PDB entry 4FHH | X-ray diffraction, 2.33 A resolution | chains A and B

[Chain A]
Molecule: Vitamin D3 receptor A
Organism: Danio rerio
Reference sequence: Q9PTN2 (VDRA_DANRE); numbering as in UniProt (aligned over 156-453)
Amino-acid sequence (300 residues; numbered 154 to 453; the number before each row is that of its first residue):
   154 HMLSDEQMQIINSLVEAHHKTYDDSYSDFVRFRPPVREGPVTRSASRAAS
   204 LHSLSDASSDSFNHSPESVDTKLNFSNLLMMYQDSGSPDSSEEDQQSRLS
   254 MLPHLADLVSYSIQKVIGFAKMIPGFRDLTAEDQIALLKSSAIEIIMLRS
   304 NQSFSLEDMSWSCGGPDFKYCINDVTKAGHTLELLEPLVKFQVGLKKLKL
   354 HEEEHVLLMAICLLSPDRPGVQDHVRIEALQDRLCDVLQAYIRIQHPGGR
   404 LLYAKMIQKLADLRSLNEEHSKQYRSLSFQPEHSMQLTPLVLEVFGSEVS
Not modelled in the structure: 191-250, 453
Differences from the reference sequence: expression tag (154-155)
Ligand contacts: 0U3 (N-hydroxy-2-{4-[3-(4-{[(2S)-2-hydroxy-3,3-dimethylbutyl]oxy}-3-methylphenyl)pentan-3-yl]-2-methylphenoxy}acetamide): Y175, L255, L258, A259, L261, V262, Y264, S265, K268, I299, M300, R302, S303, S306, W314, C316, Y323, V328, H333, L337, L338, L341, H423, Y427, L430, L440, V444, F448
Curated features (UniProtKB/Swiss-Prot):
  - region: K274 to K292 (Interaction with coactivator LXXLL motif)
  - motif: P442 to S450 (9aaTAD)
  - binding site (calcitriol): Y175, S265, R302, S306, H333, H423
Reported in the primary citation:
  - binding site for 0U3: Y175, Y264, S265, R302, H333, H423

[Chain B]
Molecule: Nuclear receptor coactivator 2
Reference sequence: Q15596 (NCOA2_HUMAN); residues 687-699 here correspond to UniProt positions 686-698 (UniProt number = residue number - 1)
Amino-acid sequence (13 residues; row label = number of the first residue in the row):
   687 KHKILHRLLQDSS
Not modelled in the structure: 697-699

[Interface between chain A and chain B]
Contacting residue pairs (21):
  I270(A) - L691(B)  hydrophobic
  I270(A) - L694(B)  hydrophobic
  I270(A) - L695(B)  hydrophobic
  K274(A) - L694(B)  hydrogen bond (side chain-backbone)
  K274(A) - L695(B)
  R280(A) - Q696(B)
  A284(A) - H692(B)
  Q287(A) - L695(B)
  I288(A) - H688(B)
  I288(A) - H692(B)
  I288(A) - L695(B)  hydrophobic
  K292(A) - H688(B)
  K292(A) - L691(B)
  E446(A) - H688(B)
  E446(A) - K689(B)  hydrogen bond (side chain-backbone)
  E446(A) - I690(B)  hydrogen bond (side chain-backbone)
  E446(A) - L691(B)  hydrogen bond (side chain-backbone)
  V447(A) - L691(B)  hydrophobic
  E451(A) - K687(B)
  E451(A) - H688(B)
  V452(A) - H688(B)
Also at the interface, not in a pair above, chain A (15 interface residues in all): Q267, F279, L291, L443

[In short]
15 residues of chain A and 9 residues of chain B are in contact; the contacts include 4 hydrogen bonds. Polar
pairs include K274(A)-L694(B), E446(A)-K689(B) and E446(A)-I690(B). Ligands of chain A: compound 0U3. From
UniProt: 6 calcitriol-binding residues on chain A. The paper reports a binding site for 0U3 at Y175(A),
Y264(A) and S265(A) among others.
Chain A is Vitamin D3 receptor A (Danio rerio) and chain B is Nuclear receptor coactivator 2; the structure,
Development of synthetically accessible non-secosteroidal hybrid molecules combining vitamin D receptor
agonism and histone deacetylase inhibition, was determined by X-ray diffraction together with 4FHI from the
same study.
